Entry 1T10 (X-ray diffraction, 2.35 A resolution); this record covers chain A.

# Chain A
Molecule: Glucose-6-phosphate isomerase
Organism: Leishmania mexicana mexicana
Notes: EC 5.3.1.9
UniProt: P42861 (G6PI_LEIME); residues 1-605 here = UniProt positions 1-605
Sequence (605 residues; row label = number of the first residue in the row):
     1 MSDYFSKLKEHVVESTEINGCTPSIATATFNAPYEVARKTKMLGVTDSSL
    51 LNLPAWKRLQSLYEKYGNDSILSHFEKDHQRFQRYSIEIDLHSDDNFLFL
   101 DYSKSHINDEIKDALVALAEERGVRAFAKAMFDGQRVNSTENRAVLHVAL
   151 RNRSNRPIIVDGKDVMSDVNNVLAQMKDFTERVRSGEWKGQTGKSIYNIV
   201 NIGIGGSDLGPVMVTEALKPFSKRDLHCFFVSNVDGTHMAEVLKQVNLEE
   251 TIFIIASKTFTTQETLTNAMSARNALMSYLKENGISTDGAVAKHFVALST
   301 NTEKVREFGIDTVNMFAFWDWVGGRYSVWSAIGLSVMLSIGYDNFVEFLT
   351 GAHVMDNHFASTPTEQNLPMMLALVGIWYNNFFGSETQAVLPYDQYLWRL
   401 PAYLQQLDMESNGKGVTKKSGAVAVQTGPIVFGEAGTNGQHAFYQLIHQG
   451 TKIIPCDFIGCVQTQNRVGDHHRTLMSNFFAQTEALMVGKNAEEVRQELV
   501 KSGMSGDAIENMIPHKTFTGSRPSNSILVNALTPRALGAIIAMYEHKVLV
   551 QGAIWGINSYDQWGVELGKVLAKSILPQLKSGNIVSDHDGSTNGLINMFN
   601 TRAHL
Not modelled in the structure: 1-48, 605
Residues lining bound ligands: 6-O-phosphono-beta-D-fructofuranose (F6P): G203, I204, G206, S207, A256, S257, K258, T259, F260, T262, T265, F318, H441
UniProt features mapped onto this chain:
  - active site: E410 (Proton donor), H441, K569

# In short
Chain A binds 6-O-phosphono-beta-D-fructofuranose. From UniProt: 3 active-site residues.
Chain A is Glucose-6-phosphate isomerase (Leishmania mexicana mexicana); the structure, Phosphoglucose
isomerase from Leishmania mexicana in complex with substrate D-fructose-6-phosphate, was determined by X-ray
diffraction, deposited together with 1Q50.
